8F9U - chains P and A of the 3 polymer chains in the assembly; structure by X-ray diffraction, 1.70 A resolution.

[Chain P]
Protein: Circumsporozoite protein NPDP peptide
UniProtKB: P08307 (CSP_PLAFW); residues 1-16 here correspond to UniProt positions 130-145 (UniProt number = residue number + 129)
Chain sequence (16 residues; numbered 1 to 16; the number before each row is that of its first residue):
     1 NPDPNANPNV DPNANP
Disordered / not traced: 1-2, 14-16

[Chain A]
Protein: Ky15.7 Antibody, heavy chain
Source organism: Mus musculus
Notes: antibody fragment or engineered binder
Chain sequence (225 residues; row label = number of the first residue in the row; a row labelled like 82A-82C holds insertion residues (82A, then the next letters in order)):
     1 QVQVVESGGG AVQPGRSLRL SCAASGFTFS NRGMHWVRQT PGKGLEWVAI IW
   52A Y
    53 DGGNKFYADS VKGRFTISRD NSKNTLYLQM
82A-82C NSL
    83 RDEDTAVYYC VRAGDWKA
100A-100E DKYTM
   101 DVWGQGTTVT VSSASTKGPS VFPLAPSSKS TSGGTAALGC LVKDYFPEPV TVSWNSGALT
   161 SGVHTFPAVL QSSGLYSLSS VVTVPSSSLG TQTYICNVNH KPSNTKVDKK VEPKSC
Disulfide bonds: Cys22-Cys92, Cys140-Cys196

[Interface between chain P and chain A]
Contacting residue pairs (26):
  Asp3(P) - Trp52(A)
  Asp3(P) - Lys100B(A)  salt bridge
  Pro4(P) - Trp52(A)
  Pro4(P) - Phe58(A)  hydrophobic
  Asn5(P) - Asp100A(A)
  Asn5(P) - Lys100B(A)
  Asn5(P) - Tyr100C(A)  hydrogen bond (backbone-backbone)
  Ala6(P) - Trp52(A)
  Ala6(P) - Tyr100C(A)
  Asn7(P) - Trp52(A)  hydrogen bond (backbone-side chain)
  Asn7(P) - Asp97(A)
  Asn7(P) - Tyr100C(A)  hydrogen bond
  Pro8(P) - Gly33(A)  hydrogen bond (backbone-backbone)
  Pro8(P) - Trp52(A)
  Pro8(P) - Tyr52A(A)  hydrogen bond (backbone-backbone)
  Pro8(P) - Ala95(A)  hydrophobic
  Pro8(P) - Tyr100C(A)
  Asn9(P) - Asn31(A)
  Asn9(P) - Arg32(A)
  Asn9(P) - Gly33(A)  hydrogen bond (side chain-backbone)
  Asn9(P) - Tyr52A(A)
  Asn9(P) - Ala95(A)
  Asn9(P) - Gly96(A)  hydrogen bond (side chain-backbone)
  Asn9(P) - Asp97(A)  hydrogen bond
  Val10(P) - Asn31(A)  hydrogen bond (backbone-backbone)
  Val10(P) - Tyr52A(A)  hydrophobic
Interface residues without a listed pair, chain A (14 interface residues in all): Ser30, Ile50

[Overview]
8 residues of chain P face 14 of chain A across their interface, with 9 hydrogen bonds and 1 salt bridge.
Polar contacts include Asp3(P)-Lys100B(A), Asn7(P)-Trp52(A) and Asn7(P)-Tyr100C(A).
Here chain P is Circumsporozoite protein NPDP peptide and chain A is Ky15.7 Antibody, heavy chain (Mus
musculus). Entry 8F9U (Crystal structure of Ky15.7 Fab in complex with circumsporozoite protein NPDP peptide)
was determined by X-ray diffraction together with 8F95, 8F9E, 8F9F, 8F9S, 8F9T, 8FA6 and 11 further entries
from the same study.
